Entry 8T9Z (X-ray diffraction, 3.00 A resolution); this record covers chains A and H of the 3 polymer chains in the assembly.

# Chain A
Molecule: Fusion glycoprotein F0
Source organism: Human metapneumovirus
UniProtKB: G3KCK8 (G3KCK8_9MONO); residue numbers follow UniProt; this construct covers 19-490
Sequence (476 residues; numbered 19 to 494; the number before each row is that of its first residue):
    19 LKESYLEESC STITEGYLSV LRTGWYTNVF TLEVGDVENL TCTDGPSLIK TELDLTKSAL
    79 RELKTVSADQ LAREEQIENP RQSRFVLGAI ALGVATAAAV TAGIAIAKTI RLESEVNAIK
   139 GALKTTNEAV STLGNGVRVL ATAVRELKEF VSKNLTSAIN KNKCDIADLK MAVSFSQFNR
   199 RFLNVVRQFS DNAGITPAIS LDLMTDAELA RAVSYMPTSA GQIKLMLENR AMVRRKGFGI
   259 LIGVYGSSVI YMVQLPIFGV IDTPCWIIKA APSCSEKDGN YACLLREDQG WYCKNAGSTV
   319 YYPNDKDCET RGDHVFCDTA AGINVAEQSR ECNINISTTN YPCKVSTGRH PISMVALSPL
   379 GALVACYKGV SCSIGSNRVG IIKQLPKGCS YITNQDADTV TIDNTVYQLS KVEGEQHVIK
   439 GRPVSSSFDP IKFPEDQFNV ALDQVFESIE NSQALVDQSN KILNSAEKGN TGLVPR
Disordered / not traced: 95-115, 294-300, 435-494
Disulfides: C28-C407, C283-C311, C326-C335, C350-C361, C384-C390
Sequence notes: expression tag (491-494)

# Chain H
Molecule: M8C10 Fab Heavy Chain
Source organism: Homo sapiens
Notes: antibody fragment or engineered binder
Sequence (231 residues; numbered 1 to 231; the number before each row is that of its first residue):
     1 EVQLVESGGG VVQPGRSLRL SCAASGFTFT TYTMHWVRQA PGKGLEWVAL ISSDGNNKYY
    61 ADSVKGRFTI SRDNSKNTLY LQMSSLRAED TAVYYCARGY YSGGDAFDVW GQGTMVTVSS
   121 ASTKGPSVFP LAPSSKSTSG GTAALGCLVK DYFPEPVTVS WNSGALTSGV HTFPAVLQSS
   181 GLYSLSSVVT VPSSSLGTQT YICNVNHKPS NTKVDKKVEP KSCDKHHHHH H
Disordered / not traced: 1, 136-139, 222-231
Disulfides: C22-C96, C147-C203
Modified positions: E1 (pyroglutamic acid; PCA)

# Interface between chain A and chain H
Pairs across the interface (9; chain A residue first):
  R198(A) - Y100(H)  hydrogen bond
  L219(A) - Y100(H)  hydrophobic
  L219(A) - Y101(H)  hydrophobic
  D224(A) - Y101(H)
  D224(A) - S102(H)  hydrogen bond (side chain-backbone)
  R248(A) - S102(H)
  A249(A) - G103(H)
  R252(A) - Y101(H)
  R396(A) - R87(H)

# Summary
The interface between chain A and chain H involves 7 residues on one side and 5 on the other, with 2 hydrogen
bonds. Polar contacts include R198(A)-Y100(H) and D224(A)-S102(H).
Here chain A is Fusion glycoprotein F0 (Human metapneumovirus) and chain H is M8C10 Fab Heavy Chain (Homo
sapiens). Entry 8T9Z (Structural of M8C10 Fab in complex human metapneumovirus fusion protein) was determined
by X-ray diffraction.
